7JOA - chains C and J of the 11 polymer chains in the assembly; structure by electron microscopy, 3.30 A resolution.

# Chain C
Molecule: Histone H2A type 1
Organism: Homo sapiens
UniProt: P0C0S8 (H2A1_HUMAN); residues 1-129 here correspond to UniProt positions 2-130 (UniProt number = residue number + 1)
Amino-acid sequence (129 residues; row label = number of the first residue in the row):
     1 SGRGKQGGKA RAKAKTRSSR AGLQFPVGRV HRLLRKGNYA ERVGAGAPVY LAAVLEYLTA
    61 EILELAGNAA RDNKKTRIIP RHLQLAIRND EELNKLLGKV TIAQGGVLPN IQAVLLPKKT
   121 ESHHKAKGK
Unresolved in the structure: 1-9, 119-129
Curated features (UniProtKB/Swiss-Prot):
  - modified residue: Ser1 (N-acetylserine), Arg3 (Citrulline), Lys5 (N6-(2-hydroxyisobutyryl)lysine), Lys9 (N6-(2-hydroxyisobutyryl)lysine), Lys13 (N6-(beta-hydroxybutyryl)lysine), Lys36 (N6-(2-hydroxyisobutyryl)lysine), Lys74 (N6-(2-hydroxyisobutyryl)lysine), Lys75 (N6-(2-hydroxyisobutyryl)lysine), Lys95 (N6-(2-hydroxyisobutyryl)lysine), Lys99 (N6-glutaryllysine), Gln104 (N5-methylglutamine), Lys118 (N6-(2-hydroxyisobutyryl)lysine), Lys119 (N6-crotonyllysine), Thr120 (Phosphothreonine), Lys125 (N6-crotonyllysine)
  - cross-link (Glycyl lysine isopeptide (Lys-Gly)): Lys13 (interchain with G-Cter in ubiquitin), Lys15 (interchain with G-Cter in ubiquitin), Lys119 (interchain with G-Cter in ubiquitin)

# Chain J
Molecule: 147-nt DNA strand
Organism: synthetic construct
Sequence (147 nucleotides; row label = number of the first residue in the row; numbers below 1 keep their minus sign (DA-73 is residue -73)):
   -73 ATCGAGAATC CCGGTGCCGA GGCCGCTCAA TTGGTCGTAG ACAGCTCTAG CACCGCTTAA
   -13 ACGCACGTAC GCGCTGTCCC CCGCGTTTTA ACCGCCAAGG GGATTACTCC CTAGTCTCCA
    47 GGCACGTGTC AGATATATAC ATCCGAT
Unresolved in the structure: -73, 73

# Interface between chain C and chain J
Pairs across the interface (13; chain C residue first):
  Arg11(C) - DT43(J)  base contact
  Arg11(C) - DC44(J)  hydrogen bond to the sugar
  Arg29(C) - DC49(J)  salt bridge to the phosphate
  Arg42(C) - DT38(J)  hydrogen bond to the sugar
  Arg42(C) - DA39(J)  phosphate contact
  Val43(C) - DT38(J)  sugar contact
  Val43(C) - DA39(J)  hydrogen bond to the phosphate
  Gly44(C) - DT38(J)  phosphate contact
  Ala45(C) - DT38(J)  hydrogen bond to the phosphate
  Lys75(C) - DG58(J)  phosphate contact
  Lys75(C) - DA59(J)  salt bridge to the phosphate
  Thr76(C) - DG58(J)  hydrogen bond to the phosphate
  Arg77(C) - DG58(J)  hydrogen bond to the phosphate
Interface residues without a listed pair, chain C (10 interface residues in all): Thr16
Interface residues without a listed pair, chain J (10 interface residues in all): DG47, DG48, DA57

# Summary
The chain C/chain J interface involves 10 residues from each chain, with 6 hydrogen bonds and 2 salt bridges.
Polar pairs include Arg11(C)-DC44(J), Arg42(C)-DT38(J) and Val43(C)-DA39(J).
Chain C is Histone H2A type 1 (Homo sapiens) and chain J is a 147-nt DNA strand (synthetic construct); the
structure, 2:1 cGAS-nucleosome complex, was determined by electron microscopy (same publication as 7JO9).
